Entry 7DUL (X-ray diffraction, 3.62 A resolution); this record covers chains A and L of the 23 polymer chains in the assembly.

== Chain A ==
Molecule: 30S Ribosomal RNA rRNA
From: Thermus thermophilus HB8
Sequence (1522 nucleotides; each row starts with the number of its first residue; note: 42 numbers in that range are skipped by the numbering (no residue carries them; nothing is unmodelled there); a row labelled like 190A-190L holds insertion residues (190A, then the next letters in order); numbering starts at 0):
     0 UUUGUUGGAG AGUCUGAUCC UGGCUCAGGG UGAACGCUGG CGGCGUGCCU AAGACAUGCA
    60 AGUCGUGCGG G
    73 CCGCGGGGUU UU
    88 ACUCCG
    95 UGGUC
   101 AGCGGCGGAC GGGUGAGUAA CGCGUGGGU
  129A G
   130 ACCUACCCGG AAGAGGGGGA CAACCCGGGG AAACUCGGGC UAAUCCCCCA UGUGGACCCG
   190 C
190A-190L CCCUUGGGGUGU
   191 GUCCAAAGGG CUUU
   216 GCCCGCUUCC GGAUGGGCCC GCGUCCCAUC AGCUAGUUGG UGGGGUAAUG GCCCACCAAG
   276 GCGACGACGG GUAGCCGGUC UGAGAGGAUG GCCGGCCACA GGGGCACUGA GACACGGGCC
   336 CCACUCCUAC GGGAGGCAGC AGUUAGGAAU CUUCCGCAAU GGGCGCAAGC CUGACGGAGC
   396 GACGCCGCUU GGAGGAAGAA GCCCUUCGGG GUGUAAACUC CUGAA
   442 CCCGGGACGA AACCCCCGAC GA
   474 GGGGACUGAC GGUACCGGG
   494 GUAAUAGCGC CGGCCAACUC CGUGCCAGCA GCCGCGGUAA UACGGAGGGC GCGAGCGUUA
   554 CCCGGAUUCA CUGGGCGUAA AGGGCGUGUA GGCGGCCUGG GGCGUCCCAU GUGAAAGACC
   614 ACGGCUCAAC CGUGGGGGAG CGUGGGAUAC GCUCAGGCUA GACGGUGGGA GAGGGUGGUG
   674 GAAUUCCCGG AGUAGCGGUG AAAUGCGCAG AUACCGGGAG GAACGCCGAU GGCGAAGGCA
   734 GCCACCUGGU CCACCCGUGA CGCUGAGGCG CGAAAGCGUG GGGAGCAAAC CGGAUUAGAU
   794 ACCCGGGUAG UCCACGCCCU AAACGAUGCG CGCUAGGUCU CUGGGUCU
   848 CCUGGGGGCC GAAGCUAACG CGUUAAGCGC GCCGCCUGGG GAGUACGGCC GCAAGGCUGA
   908 AACUCAAAGG AAUUGACGGG GGCCCGCACA AGCGGUGGAG CAUGUGGUUU AAUUCGAAGX
   968 AACGCGAAGA ACCUUACCAG GCCUUGACAU GCUAGG
 1003A G
  1004 AACCCGGGUG AAAGCCUGGG GUGCCCC
1030A-1030D GCGA
  1031 GGGGAGCCCU AGCACAGGUG CUGCAUGGCC GUCGUCAGCU CGUGCCGUGA GGUGUUGGGU
  1091 UAAGUCCCGC AACGAGCGCA ACCCCCGCCG UUAGUUGCCA GCGGUUCGGC CGGGCACUCU
  1151 AACGGGACUG CCCGCGAAA
  1171 GCGGGAGGAA GGAGGGGACG ACGUCUGGUC AGCAUGGCCC UUACGGCCUG GGCGACACAC
  1231 GUGCUACAAU GCCCACUACA AAGCGAUGCC ACCCGGCAAC GGGGAGCUAA UCGCAAAAAG
  1291 GUGGGCCCAG UUCGGAUUGG GGUCUGCAAC CCGACCCCAU GAAGCCGGAA UCGCUAGUAA
  1351 UCGCGGAUCA G
 1361A C
  1362 CAUGCCGCGG UGAAUACGUU CCCGGGCCUU GUACACACXG CCXGUXACGC CAUGGGAGCG
  1422 GGCUCUACCC GAAGUCGCCG GG
  1446 AGCCUACGGG
  1459 CAGGCGCCGA GGGUAGGGCC CGUGACUGGG GCGAAGUCGU AACAAGGUAG CUGUACCGGA
  1519 AGGUGCGGCU GGAUCCACUC CUUUCU
Not modelled in the structure: 0-4, 1534-1538
Modified positions: PSU (pseudouridine-5'-monophosphate) at position 516, 7MG (7N-methyl-8-hydroguanosine-5'-monophosphate) at position 527, M2G (N2-dimethylguanosine-5'-monophosphate) at position 966, 5MC (5-methylcytidine-5'-monophosphate) at position 967, 2MG (2N-methylguanosine-5'-monophosphate) at position 1207, 5MC (5-methylcytidine-5'-monophosphate) at position 1400, 4OC (4n,o2'-methylcytidine-5'-monophosphate) at position 1402, 5MC (5-methylcytidine-5'-monophosphate) at position 1404, 5MC (5-methylcytidine-5'-monophosphate) at position 1407, UR3 (3-methyluridine-5'-monophoshate) at position 1498, MA6 (6N-dimethyladenosine-5'-monophoshate) at position 1518, MA6 (6N-dimethyladenosine-5'-monophoshate) at position 1519, PSU (pseudouridine-5'-monophosphate) at position 1540, PSU (pseudouridine-5'-monophosphate) at position 1541

== Chain L ==
Name: 30S ribosomal protein S12
From: Thermus thermophilus HB8
UniProt: A0A3P4AU90 (A0A3P4AU90_THETH); residues 1-135 here = UniProt positions 1-135
Chain sequence (135 residues; each row starts with the number of its first residue):
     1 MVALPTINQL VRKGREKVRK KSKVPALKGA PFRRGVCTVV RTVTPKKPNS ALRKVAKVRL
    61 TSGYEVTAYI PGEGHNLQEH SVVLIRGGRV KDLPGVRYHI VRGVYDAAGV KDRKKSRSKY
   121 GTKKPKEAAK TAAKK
Not modelled in the structure: 1-4, 129-135
Modified positions: Asp92 ((3S)-3-(methylsulfanyl)-L-aspartic acid; 0TD)

== Chain A / chain L interface ==
Residue-residue contacts - 129 pairs, chain A then chain L:
  U24(A) - Lys23(L)  salt bridge to the phosphate
  A33(A) - Phe32(L)  base contact
  C34(A) - Phe32(L)  sugar contact
  G35(A) - Arg117(L)  sugar contact
  G35(A) - Ser118(L)  hydrogen bond to the sugar
  G35(A) - Gly121(L)  sugar contact
  C36(A) - Arg117(L)  sugar contact
  C36(A) - Thr122(L)  sugar contact
  C36(A) - Lys123(L)  salt bridge to the phosphate
  C36(A) - Lys124(L)  phosphate contact
  U37(A) - Lys123(L)  salt bridge to the phosphate
  U37(A) - Lys124(L)  hydrogen bond to the phosphate
  C241(A) - Arg19(L)  hydrogen bond to the phosphate
  C242(A) - Arg19(L)  salt bridge to the phosphate
  G302(A) - Lys17(L)  salt bridge to the phosphate
  A303(A) - Lys17(L)  phosphate contact
  G362(A) - Arg33(L)  phosphate contact
  G362(A) - Arg34(L)  salt bridge to the phosphate
  G362(A) - Thr61(L)  phosphate contact
  A363(A) - Ala30(L)  base contact
  A363(A) - Pro31(L)  base contact
  A363(A) - Phe32(L)  base contact
  A363(A) - Arg33(L)  salt bridge to the phosphate
  A363(A) - Arg34(L)  salt bridge to the phosphate
  A363(A) - Thr61(L)  hydrogen bond to the phosphate
  A363(A) - Tyr105(L)  sugar contact
  G500(A) - Lys124(L)  hydrogen bond to the phosphate
  C501(A) - Arg117(L)  salt bridge to the phosphate
  C501(A) - Ser118(L)  hydrogen bond to the phosphate
  C501(A) - Lys124(L)  salt bridge to the phosphate
  G502(A) - Lys115(L)  phosphate contact
  G502(A) - Ser116(L)  phosphate contact
  G502(A) - Arg117(L)  hydrogen bond to the phosphate
  G502(A) - Ser118(L)  hydrogen bond to the phosphate
  G502(A) - Lys119(L)  phosphate contact
  C503(A) - Ser116(L)  hydrogen bond to the phosphate
  C503(A) - Lys119(L)  salt bridge to the phosphate
  C518(A) - Pro48(L)  base contact
  C518(A) - Ser50(L)  base contact
  C519(A) - Ser50(L)  hydrogen bond to the phosphate
  C519(A) - Ala51(L)  phosphate contact
  A520(A) - Ala51(L)  phosphate contact
  A520(A) - Leu52(L)  hydrogen bond to the phosphate
  A520(A) - Lys54(L)  salt bridge to the phosphate
  A520(A) - Glu73(L)  hydrogen bond to the sugar
  G521(A) - Leu52(L)  phosphate contact
  G521(A) - Arg53(L)  base contact
  G521(A) - Lys54(L)  salt bridge to the phosphate
  G521(A) - Gly72(L)  phosphate contact
  G521(A) - Glu73(L)  phosphate contact
  C522(A) - Arg53(L)  base contact
  C522(A) - Tyr69(L)  hydrogen bond to the phosphate
  C522(A) - Pro71(L)  phosphate contact
  C522(A) - Gly72(L)  phosphate contact
  C522(A) - Tyr120(L)  sugar contact
  A523(A) - Arg53(L)  base contact
  A523(A) - Val90(L)  base contact
  A523(A) - Lys91(L)  base contact
  A523(A) - Asp92(L)  base contact
  A523(A) - Tyr120(L)  phosphate contact
  C526(A) - Lys91(L)  salt bridge to the phosphate
  7MG_527(A) - Asn49(L)  hydrogen bond to the base
  C528(A) - Asn49(L)  base contact
  G529(A) - Asn49(L)  base contact
  G529(A) - Ser50(L)  hydrogen bond to the base
  G537(A) - Arg113(L)  salt bridge to the phosphate
  G538(A) - Arg113(L)  salt bridge to the phosphate
  G538(A) - Lys114(L)  hydrogen bond to the phosphate
  G538(A) - Lys115(L)  hydrogen bond to the phosphate
  A539(A) - Lys114(L)  salt bridge to the phosphate
  A539(A) - Lys115(L)  phosphate contact
  G540(A) - Lys115(L)  base contact
  G541(A) - Lys115(L)  base contact
  U551(A) - Arg86(L)  sugar contact
  U552(A) - Pro31(L)  hydrogen bond to the sugar
  U552(A) - Arg86(L)  hydrogen bond to the sugar
  U552(A) - Gly87(L)  sugar contact
  A553(A) - Val24(L)  phosphate contact
  A553(A) - Gly29(L)  hydrogen bond to the sugar
  A553(A) - Ala30(L)  sugar contact
  A553(A) - Pro31(L)  sugar contact
  A553(A) - Gly88(L)  phosphate contact
  C554(A) - Ser22(L)  hydrogen bond to the phosphate
  C555(A) - Lys20(L)  salt bridge to the phosphate
  C562(A) - Arg15(L)  base contact
  C562(A) - Glu16(L)  hydrogen bond to the sugar
  C562(A) - Lys17(L)  sugar contact
  C562(A) - Val18(L)  base contact
  A563(A) - Arg15(L)  base contact
  C564(A) - Leu10(L)  phosphate contact
  C564(A) - Arg15(L)  salt bridge to the phosphate
  G567(A) - Pro5(L)  base contact
  G567(A) - Arg15(L)  hydrogen bond to the base
  G568(A) - Pro5(L)  base contact
  G585(A) - Asn8(L)  hydrogen bond to the sugar
  C880(A) - Thr6(L)  hydrogen bond to the phosphate
  C880(A) - Asn8(L)  hydrogen bond to the phosphate
  C880(A) - Gln9(L)  phosphate contact
  C880(A) - Arg12(L)  salt bridge to the phosphate
  G881(A) - Gln9(L)  hydrogen bond to the phosphate
  G881(A) - Arg12(L)  salt bridge to the phosphate
  G881(A) - Lys13(L)  salt bridge to the phosphate
  C882(A) - Gln9(L)  base contact
  C882(A) - Lys13(L)  salt bridge to the phosphate
  C883(A) - Arg15(L)  base contact
  U884(A) - Arg15(L)  base contact
  A908(A) - Lys21(L)  phosphate contact
  A909(A) - Lys21(L)  salt bridge to the phosphate
  C910(A) - Arg97(L)  salt bridge to the phosphate
  U911(A) - Arg89(L)  salt bridge to the phosphate
  U911(A) - Pro94(L)  phosphate contact
  U911(A) - Gly95(L)  phosphate contact
  U911(A) - Arg97(L)  salt bridge to the phosphate
  C912(A) - Lys46(L)  sugar contact
  C912(A) - Pro94(L)  phosphate contact
  A913(A) - Lys46(L)  phosphate contact
  A913(A) - Lys91(L)  salt bridge to the phosphate
  C1411(A) - Lys57(L)  phosphate contact
  C1412(A) - Lys57(L)  salt bridge to the phosphate
  A1413(A) - Glu65(L)  phosphate contact
  C1490(A) - Pro94(L)  sugar contact
  G1491(A) - Thr44(L)  sugar contact
  G1491(A) - Pro45(L)  phosphate contact
  G1491(A) - Lys46(L)  salt bridge to the phosphate
  G1491(A) - Lys47(L)  salt bridge to the phosphate
  A1492(A) - Pro45(L)  phosphate contact
  A1492(A) - Lys46(L)  phosphate contact
  A1492(A) - Lys47(L)  hydrogen bond to the phosphate
  A1492(A) - Ser50(L)  base contact
Interface residues without a listed pair, chain A (65 interface residues in all): A32, C504, G524, C525, G550, C879
Interface residues without a listed pair, chain L (68 interface residues in all): Pro25, Leu84, Val101, Gly103

== In short ==
Chain A and chain L form an interface of 65 and 68 residues respectively, with 28 hydrogen bonds and 31 salt
bridges. Polar contacts include 7MG_527(A)-Asn49(L), G529(A)-Ser50(L) and G567(A)-Arg15(L).
Chain A is 30S Ribosomal RNA rRNA and chain L is 30S ribosomal protein S12, both from Thermus thermophilus
HB8; the structure, Crystal structure of the Thermus thermophilus (HB8) 30S ribosomal subunit with mRNA and
cognate transfer RNA ..., was determined by X-ray diffraction.
